5HT8 - chain A; structure by X-ray diffraction, 2.01 A resolution.

[Chain A]
Protein: Beta and gamma crystallin
From: Clostridium beijerinckii NCIMB 8052
UniProtKB: A6LX94 (A6LX94_CLOB8); residues 1-96 here correspond to UniProt positions 118-213 (UniProt number = residue number + 117)
Chain sequence (97 residues; row label = number of the first residue in the row; numbering starts at 0):
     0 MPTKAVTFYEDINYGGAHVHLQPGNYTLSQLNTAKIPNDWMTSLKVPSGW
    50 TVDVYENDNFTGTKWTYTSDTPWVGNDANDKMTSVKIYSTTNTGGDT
Unresolved in the structure: 0-1, 89-96
Sequence notes: expression tag (0); engineered mutation His-17 (Ser134 in A6LX94), His-19 (Ser136 in A6LX94)
Ion coordination: Ni2+: His-17, His-19

[Summary]
The Ni2+ site is built by His-17 and His-19.
Chain A is Beta and gamma crystallin (Clostridium beijerinckii NCIMB 8052); the structure, Crystal structure
of clostrillin double mutant (S17H,S19H) in complex with nickel, was determined by X-ray diffraction,
deposited together with 5HT7.
